PDB entry 1TBZ | X-ray diffraction, 2.30 A resolution | chains H and I of the 3 polymer chains in the assembly

Chain H:
Protein: Alpha-thrombin
Organism: Homo sapiens
Notes: EC 3.4.21.5
UniProt: P00734 (THRB_HUMAN); the construct lacks a stretch of the UniProt sequence and is renumbered around it, so the offset changes along the chain: 16-36 = UniProt 364-384; 37-60 = UniProt 386-409; 61-77 = UniProt 419-435; 78-97 = UniProt 437-456; 7 more segments
Amino-acid sequence (259 residues; numbered 16 to 247 plus 31 insertion-coded residues; 4 numbers in that range are skipped by the numbering (no residue carries them; nothing is unmodelled there); the number before each row is that of its first residue; a row labelled like 60A-60I holds insertion residues (60A, then the next letters in order)):
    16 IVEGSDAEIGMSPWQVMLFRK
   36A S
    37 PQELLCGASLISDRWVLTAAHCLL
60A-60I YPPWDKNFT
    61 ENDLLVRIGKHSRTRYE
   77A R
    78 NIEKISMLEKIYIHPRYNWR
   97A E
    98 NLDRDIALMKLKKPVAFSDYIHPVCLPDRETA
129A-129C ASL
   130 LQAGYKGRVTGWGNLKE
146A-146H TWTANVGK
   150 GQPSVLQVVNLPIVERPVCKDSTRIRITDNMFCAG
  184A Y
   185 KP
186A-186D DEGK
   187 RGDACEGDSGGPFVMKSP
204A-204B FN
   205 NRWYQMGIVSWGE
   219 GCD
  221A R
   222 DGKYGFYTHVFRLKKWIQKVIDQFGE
Not modelled in the structure: 146A-146H
UniProt features mapped onto this chain:
  - region: Ala183 to Val200 (High affinity receptor-binding region which is also known as the TP508 peptide)
  - active site (Charge relay system): His57, Asp102, Ser195
  - glycosylation: Asn60G (N-linked (GlcNAc...) (complex) asparagine)
Disulfides: Cys42-Cys58, Cys168-Cys182, Cys191-Cys220
Covalently attached groups: rwj-30353 (00Q) linked to Ser195
Ion coordination: Na+ site 1: Lys169, Thr172, Phe204A; Na+ site 2: Arg221A, Lys224
Residues lining bound ligands: rwj-30353 (00Q; D-phenylalanyl-N-{(1S)-1-[(S)-1,3-benzothiazol-2-yl(hydroxy)methyl]-4-carbamimidamidobutyl}-L-prolinamide): Cys42, His57, Cys58, Tyr60A, Trp60D, Lys60F, Glu97A, Asn98, Leu99, Asp189, Ala190, Cys191, Glu192, Gly193, Asp194, Val213, Ser214, Trp215, Gly216, Glu217, Gly219, Cys220, Gly226

Chain I:
Protein: Hirugen
Organism: Hirudo medicinalis
UniProt: P09945 (ITH3_HIRME); residues 53-64 here correspond to UniProt positions 60-71 (UniProt number = residue number + 7)
Amino-acid sequence (12 residues; numbered 53 to 64; the number before each row is that of its first residue):
    53 NGDFEEIPEEYL
Not modelled in the structure: 53-54
Modified residues: Tyr63 (o-sulfo-l-tyrosine; TYS)
UniProt features mapped onto this chain:
  - region: Asp55 to Leu64 (Interaction with fibrinogen-binding exosite of thrombin)
  - modified residue: Tyr63 (Sulfotyrosine)

How chain H and chain I interact:
Pairs across the interface - 19 pairs, chain H then chain I:
  Phe34(H) - Phe56(I)  hydrophobic
  Lys36(H) - Leu64(I)
  Gln38(H) - Ile59(I)
  Gln38(H) - Leu64(I)
  Leu40(H) - Phe56(I)  hydrophobic
  Leu65(H) - Ile59(I)  hydrophobic
  Arg73(H) - Asp55(I)  salt bridge
  Arg73(H) - Phe56(I)
  Thr74(H) - Asp55(I)  hydrogen bond (side chain-backbone)
  Thr74(H) - Phe56(I)
  Thr74(H) - Glu57(I)  hydrogen bond (backbone-backbone)
  Arg75(H) - Glu57(I)
  Tyr76(H) - Glu57(I)  hydrogen bond (backbone-side chain)
  Tyr76(H) - Glu58(I)
  Tyr76(H) - Pro60(I)
  Tyr76(H) - Tyr63(I)
  Glu80(H) - Tyr63(I)
  Lys81(H) - Tyr63(I)
  Ile82(H) - Tyr63(I)
Other interface residues (no listed pair), chain H (14 interface residues in all): Met32, Arg67

Overview:
Chain H and chain I form an interface of 14 and 8 residues respectively; the contacts include 3 hydrogen bonds
and 1 salt bridge. Polar pairs include Arg73(H)-Asp55(I), Thr74(H)-Asp55(I) and Tyr76(H)-Glu57(I). Rwj-30353
is covalently linked to Ser195(H). From UniProt: 3 active-site residues on chain H.
Here chain H is Alpha-thrombin (Homo sapiens) and chain I is Hirugen (Hirudo medicinalis). Entry 1TBZ (Human
thrombin with active site N-methyl-D phenylalanyl-N-[5-(aminoiminomethyl)amino]-1-{{benzothiazolyl)carbonyl]
butyl]-L-prolinamide trifluroacetate and exosite-hirugen) was determined by X-ray diffraction together with
1A4W from the same study.
